PDB entry 7WMB | X-ray diffraction, 2.20 A resolution | chains A and B

[Chain A (and B)]
Molecule: Amidohydrolase 2
From: Aspergillus oryzae
Notes: chain B of this document is another copy of the same molecule, construct and numbering; everything in this record applies to it too
UniProtKB: A0A1S9DW14 (A0A1S9DW14_ASPOZ); residue numbers follow UniProt; this construct covers 1-338
Chain sequence (339 residues; numbered 0 to 338; the number before each row is that of its first residue; numbering starts at 0):
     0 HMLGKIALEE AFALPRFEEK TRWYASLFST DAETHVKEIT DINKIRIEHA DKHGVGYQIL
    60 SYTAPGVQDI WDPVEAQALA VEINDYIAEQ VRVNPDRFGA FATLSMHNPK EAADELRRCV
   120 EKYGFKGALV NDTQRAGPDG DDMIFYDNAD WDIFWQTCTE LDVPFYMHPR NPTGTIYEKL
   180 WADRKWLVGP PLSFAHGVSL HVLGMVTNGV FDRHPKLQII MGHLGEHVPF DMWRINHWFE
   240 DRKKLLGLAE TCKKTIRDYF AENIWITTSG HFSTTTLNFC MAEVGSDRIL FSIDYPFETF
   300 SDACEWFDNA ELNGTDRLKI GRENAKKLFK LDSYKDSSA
Construct notes: expression tag (0); engineered mutation Tyr-23 (Trp in A0A1S9DW14)
Ion coordination: Mg2+: Glu-8, Asp-293 (together with catechol)
Small-molecule neighbours: catechol (CAQ): Glu-8, Tyr-23, Phe-27, Ala-63, His-167, Pro-189, Phe-193, Trp-237, Asp-293, Phe-296

[Chain A / chain B interface]
Contacting residue pairs (34; chain A residue first):
  Trp-232(A) / Glu-310(B)
  Arg-256(A) / Glu-310(B)  salt bridge
  Arg-256(A) / Leu-311(B)
  Ala-260(A) / Thr-314(B)
  Asn-277(A) / Ala-281(B)
  Met-280(A) / Met-280(B)
  Met-280(A) / Ala-281(B)  hydrophobic
  Met-280(A) / Asn-312(B)  hydrogen bond (backbone-side chain)
  Met-280(A) / Asp-315(B)
  Ala-281(A) / Asn-277(B)
  Ala-281(A) / Asn-312(B)  hydrogen bond (backbone-side chain)
  Glu-282(A) / Glu-310(B)
  Glu-282(A) / Asn-312(B)
  Val-283(A) / Asn-312(B)
  Gly-284(A) / Asn-312(B)
  Gly-284(A) / Asp-315(B)
  Asp-286(A) / Thr-314(B)
  Asp-286(A) / Lys-318(B)  salt bridge
  Glu-310(A) / Trp-232(B)
  Glu-310(A) / Arg-256(B)  salt bridge
  Glu-310(A) / Glu-282(B)
  Leu-311(A) / Arg-256(B)
  Leu-311(A) / Ala-281(B)
  Asn-312(A) / Met-280(B)  hydrogen bond (side chain-backbone)
  Asn-312(A) / Ala-281(B)  hydrogen bond (side chain-backbone)
  Asn-312(A) / Glu-282(B)
  Asn-312(A) / Val-283(B)
  Asn-312(A) / Gly-284(B)
  Thr-314(A) / Ala-260(B)
  Thr-314(A) / Asp-286(B)
  Asp-315(A) / Met-280(B)
  Asp-315(A) / Gly-284(B)
  Lys-318(A) / Asp-286(B)  salt bridge
  Lys-318(A) / Lys-318(B)
Also at the interface, not in a pair above, chain A (18 interface residues in all): Ser-285, Arg-287
Also at the interface, not in a pair above, chain B (18 interface residues in all): Ser-285, Arg-287

[In short]
The chain A/chain B interface involves 18 residues from each chain; the contacts include 4 hydrogen bonds and
4 salt bridges. Polar pairs include Arg-256(A)/Glu-310(B), Asp-286(A)/Lys-318(B) and Met-280(A)/Asn-312(B).
Bound to chain A: catechol. Glu-8(A) and Asp-293(A) form the Mg2+ site.
Chain A and chain B are both Amidohydrolase 2 (Aspergillus oryzae); the structure, Crystal structure of
2,3-dihydroxybenzoate decarboxylase mutant W23Y from Aspergillus oryzae in complex with catechol, was
determined by X-ray diffraction together with 7WKL and 7WKM from the same study.
